5A0Y - chains D and F of the 6 polymer chains in the assembly; structure by X-ray diffraction, 1.10 A resolution.

# Chain D
Protein: Methyl-coenzyme M reductase I subunit alpha
Organism: Methanothermobacter marburgensis
Notes: EC 2.8.4.1
UniProtKB: P11558 (MCRA_METTM); residue numbers follow UniProt; this construct covers 1-550
Chain sequence (550 residues; each row starts with the number of its first residue):
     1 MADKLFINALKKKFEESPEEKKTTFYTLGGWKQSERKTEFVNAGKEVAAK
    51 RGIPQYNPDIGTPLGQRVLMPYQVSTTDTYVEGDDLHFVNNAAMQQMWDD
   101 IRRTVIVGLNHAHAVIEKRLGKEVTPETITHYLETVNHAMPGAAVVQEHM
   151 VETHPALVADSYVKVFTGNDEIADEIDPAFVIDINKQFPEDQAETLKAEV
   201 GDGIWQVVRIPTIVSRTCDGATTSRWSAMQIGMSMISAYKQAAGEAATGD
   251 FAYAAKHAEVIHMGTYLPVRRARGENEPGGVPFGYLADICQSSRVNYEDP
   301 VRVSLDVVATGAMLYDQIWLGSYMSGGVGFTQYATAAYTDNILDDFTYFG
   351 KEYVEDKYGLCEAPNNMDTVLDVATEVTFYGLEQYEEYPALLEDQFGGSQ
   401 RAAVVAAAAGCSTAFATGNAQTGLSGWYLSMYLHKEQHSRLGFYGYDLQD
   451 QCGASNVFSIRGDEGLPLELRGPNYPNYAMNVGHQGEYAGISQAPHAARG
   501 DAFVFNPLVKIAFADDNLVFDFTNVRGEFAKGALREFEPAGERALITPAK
Not modelled in the structure: 1, 550
Modified / non-standard residues: His-257 (n1-methylated histidine; MHS); Arg-271 (5-methyl-arginine; AGM); Gln-400 (2-methyl-glutamine; MGN); Gly-445 (thioglycin; GL3); Asp-450 (didehydroaspartate; DYA); Cys-452 (s-methylcysteine; SMC)
Bound ions: Mg2+ site 1: Lys-11, Phe-14; Na+: Pro-58, Ile-60, Thr-62; factor 430 Ni: Gln-147 (together with 1-thioethanesulfonic acid); Mg2+ site 2 near Glu-175 (its only coordinating residue here); K+: Ser-215, Arg-216, Cys-218 (shared with 3 residues of chain A)
Residues lining bound ligands:
  - 1-thioethanesulfonic acid (COM): Tyr-333, Phe-443, Tyr-444, Gly-445
  - factor 430 (F43), molecule 1: Ala-143, Ala-144, Val-145, Val-146, Gln-147, Met-150, Val-151, Met-229, Gln-230, Met-233, Ile-236, Ala-243, Gly-244
  - factor 430 (F43), molecule 2: Gly-326, Gly-327, Val-328, Gly-329, Phe-330, Thr-331, Gln-332, Tyr-333, Phe-396, Gly-397, Gly-398, Gln-400, Gly-442, Phe-443
  - Coenzyme B (TP7), molecule 1: Arg-225, Lys-256, His-257
  - Coenzyme B (TP7), molecule 2: Arg-270, Arg-271, Leu-320, Met-324, Ser-325, Phe-330, Phe-443, Ala-479, Met-480, Asn-481, Val-482
UniProt features mapped onto this chain:
  - binding site (coenzyme F430): Gln-147
  - binding site (coenzyme B): Arg-225, Lys-256, His-257, Arg-270
  - binding site (coenzyme M): Tyr-333, Tyr-444
  - modified residue: His-257 (Pros-methylhistidine), Arg-271 (5-methylarginine), Gly-445 (1-thioglycine), Cys-452 (S-methylcysteine)

# Chain F
Protein: Methyl-coenzyme M reductase I subunit gamma
Organism: Methanothermobacter marburgensis
Notes: EC 2.8.4.1
UniProtKB: P11562 (MCRG_METTM); numbering as in UniProt (aligned over 1-249)
Chain sequence (249 residues; each row starts with the number of its first residue):
     1 MAQYYPGTTKVAQNRRNFCNPEYELEKLREISDEDVVKILGHRAPGEEYP
    51 SVHPPLEEMDEPEDAIREMVEPIDGAKAGDRVRYIQFTDSMYFAPAQPYV
   101 RSRAYLCRYRGADAGTLSGRQIIETRERDLEKISKELLETEFFDPARSGV
   151 RGKSVHGHSLRLDEDGMMFDMLRRQIYNKDTGRVEMVKNQIGDELDEPVD
   201 LGEPLDEETLMEKTTIYRVDGEAYRDDVEAVEIMQRIHVLRSQGGFNLE
Not modelled in the structure: 1
Bound ions: Mg2+ near Glu-30 (its only coordinating residue here)
Residues lining bound ligands: factor 430 (F43): Leu-117, Ser-118, Gly-119, Arg-120, Lys-153, Ser-154, Val-155, His-156, Gly-157, His-158
UniProt features mapped onto this chain:
  - binding site (coenzyme M): Arg-120

# How chain D and chain F interact
Pairs across the interface - 109 pairs, chain D then chain F:
  Phe-14(D) / Arg-161(F)
  Glu-16(D) / Arg-161(F)  salt bridge
  Glu-20(D) / Arg-161(F)
  Lys-21(D) / Arg-161(F)
  Lys-21(D) / Leu-162(F)  hydrogen bond (backbone-backbone)
  Lys-21(D) / Asp-220(F)  salt bridge
  Lys-22(D) / Leu-162(F)
  Lys-22(D) / Asp-163(F)
  Lys-22(D) / Glu-164(F)  hydrogen bond (side chain-backbone)
  Thr-23(D) / Arg-161(F)
  Thr-23(D) / Leu-162(F)  hydrogen bond (backbone-backbone)
  Thr-23(D) / Asp-163(F)
  Thr-23(D) / Glu-164(F)  hydrogen bond (backbone-backbone)
  Thr-24(D) / Glu-164(F)
  Phe-25(D) / Arg-161(F)
  Phe-25(D) / Phe-169(F)  hydrophobic
  Tyr-26(D) / Phe-169(F)
  Tyr-26(D) / Asp-170(F)  hydrogen bond (side chain-backbone)
  Tyr-26(D) / Arg-173(F)
  Thr-62(D) / Lys-153(F)
  Thr-62(D) / Ser-154(F)
  Thr-62(D) / Met-171(F)
  Thr-62(D) / Leu-172(F)
  Pro-63(D) / Met-171(F)
  Leu-64(D) / Met-171(F)
  Gln-66(D) / Phe-169(F)
  Gln-66(D) / Met-171(F)
  Arg-67(D) / His-156(F)  hydrogen bond
  Arg-67(D) / Leu-160(F)
  Arg-67(D) / Phe-169(F)
  Met-367(D) / His-238(F)
  Met-367(D) / Val-239(F)  hydrophobic
  Met-367(D) / Ser-242(F)
  Leu-371(D) / Gln-235(F)
  Thr-375(D) / Gln-235(F)  hydrogen bond
  Glu-376(D) / Arg-225(F)  salt bridge
  Phe-379(D) / Tyr-224(F)  hydrophobic
  Phe-379(D) / Arg-225(F)
  Glu-383(D) / Arg-225(F)  salt bridge
  Glu-386(D) / Tyr-217(F)
  Glu-386(D) / Arg-218(F)  hydrogen bond (backbone-side chain)
  Glu-386(D) / Val-219(F)  hydrogen bond (side chain-backbone)
  Glu-387(D) / Val-219(F)
  Pro-389(D) / Tyr-92(F)
  Pro-389(D) / Arg-161(F)
  Leu-392(D) / Met-91(F)  hydrophobic
  Leu-392(D) / Tyr-92(F)
  Leu-392(D) / Ser-159(F)
  Glu-393(D) / Ser-159(F)  hydrogen bond (backbone-backbone)
  Glu-393(D) / Leu-160(F)
  Glu-393(D) / Arg-161(F)  salt bridge
  Phe-396(D) / His-156(F)
  Phe-396(D) / His-158(F)
  Phe-396(D) / Ser-159(F)  hydrogen bond (backbone-side chain)
  Gly-398(D) / Ser-118(F)  hydrogen bond (backbone-side chain)
  Arg-401(D) / Met-91(F)
  Arg-401(D) / His-158(F)  hydrogen bond
  Arg-401(D) / Ser-159(F)
  Ser-425(D) / His-238(F)  hydrogen bond
  Leu-429(D) / His-238(F)
  Tyr-432(D) / Met-234(F)
  Tyr-432(D) / His-238(F)
  Tyr-432(D) / Arg-241(F)  hydrogen bond
  Leu-433(D) / Tyr-224(F)
  Lys-435(D) / Tyr-99(F)
  Lys-435(D) / Arg-103(F)
  Glu-436(D) / Tyr-5(F)  hydrogen bond
  Glu-436(D) / Arg-15(F)  salt bridge
  Glu-436(D) / Arg-103(F)  salt bridge
  Glu-436(D) / Tyr-217(F)
  Glu-436(D) / Tyr-224(F)
  Glu-436(D) / Met-234(F)
  Gln-437(D) / Arg-15(F)
  Gln-437(D) / Ile-216(F)
  Gln-437(D) / Tyr-217(F)  hydrogen bond (backbone-backbone)
  Gln-437(D) / Tyr-224(F)
  His-438(D) / Met-91(F)
  His-438(D) / Ile-216(F)
  His-438(D) / Tyr-217(F)
  Ser-439(D) / Arg-15(F)
  Ser-439(D) / Gln-97(F)
  Ser-439(D) / Pro-98(F)
  Ser-439(D) / Tyr-99(F)  hydrogen bond (backbone-backbone)
  Ser-439(D) / Val-100(F)  hydrogen bond (side chain-backbone)
  Arg-440(D) / Asp-89(F)  hydrogen bond (side chain-backbone)
  Arg-440(D) / Met-91(F)
  Arg-440(D) / Gln-97(F)  hydrogen bond
  Arg-440(D) / Pro-98(F)
  Arg-440(D) / Tyr-99(F)
  Arg-440(D) / Ser-118(F)  hydrogen bond (side chain-backbone)
  Arg-440(D) / His-158(F)
  Arg-440(D) / Ile-216(F)
  Leu-441(D) / Tyr-99(F)
  Leu-441(D) / Ser-118(F)
  Gly-442(D) / Leu-117(F)
  Gly-442(D) / Ser-118(F)  hydrogen bond (backbone-backbone)
  Tyr-444(D) / Gly-115(F)
  Tyr-444(D) / Thr-116(F)
  Tyr-444(D) / Leu-117(F)
  Tyr-444(D) / Ile-122(F)
  Asp-447(D) / Tyr-99(F)
  Gln-451(D) / Arg-241(F)  hydrogen bond
  Ala-454(D) / His-238(F)
  Ala-454(D) / Arg-241(F)
  Ala-454(D) / Ser-242(F)
  Ser-455(D) / Arg-241(F)
  Ser-455(D) / Gly-245(F)
  Phe-458(D) / Phe-246(F)
  Ser-459(D) / Gly-245(F)
Other interface residues (no listed pair), chain D (52 interface residues in all): Val-370, Ala-390, Gly-397, Tyr-428, Phe-443
Other interface residues (no listed pair), chain F (49 interface residues in all): Phe-93, Gly-166, Met-168, Val-231

# Summary
52 residues of chain D face 49 of chain F across their interface; the contacts include 24 hydrogen bonds and 7
salt bridges. Among the polar pairs are Glu-16(D)/Arg-161(F), Lys-21(D)/Asp-220(F) and Glu-376(D)/Arg-225(F).
One factor 430 molecule is bound between chain D and chain F.
Here chain D is Methyl-coenzyme M reductase I subunit alpha and chain F is Methyl-coenzyme M reductase I
subunit gamma, both from Methanothermobacter marburgensis. Entry 5A0Y (Methyl-coenzyme M reductase from
methanothermobacter marburgensis at 1.1 A resolution) was determined by X-ray diffraction (same publication as
5A8R, 5A8K and 5A8W).
